PDB entry 6ZG1 | electron microscopy, 3.77 A resolution | chains C and D of the 8 polymer chains in the assembly

# Chain C (and D)
Molecule: Sterile alpha and TIR motif-containing protein 1
From: Homo sapiens
Notes: EC 3.2.2.6, 3.2.2.-; chain D of this document is another copy of the same molecule, construct and numbering; everything in this record applies to it too
UniProt: Q6SZW1 (SARM1_HUMAN); residues 387-548 here = UniProt positions 387-548
Chain sequence (164 residues; each row starts with the number of its first residue):
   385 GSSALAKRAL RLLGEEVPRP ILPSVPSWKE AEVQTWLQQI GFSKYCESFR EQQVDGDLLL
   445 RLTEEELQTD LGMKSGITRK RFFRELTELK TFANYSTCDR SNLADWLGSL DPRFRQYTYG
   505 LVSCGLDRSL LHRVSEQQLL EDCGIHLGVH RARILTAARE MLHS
Unresolved in the structure: 385-400 (chain D: 385-402)
Sequence notes: expression tag (385-386)
Swiss-Prot annotation at these positions:
  - modified residue: S548 (Phosphoserine)
  - mutagenesis: S408 (S408A: Does not affect phosphorylation level), S411 (S411A: Does not affect phosphorylation level), T419 (T419A: Does not affect phosphorylation level), S427 (S427A: Does not affect phosphorylation level), S432 (S432A: Does not affect phosphorylation level), T447 (T447A: Does not affect phosphorylation level), T453 (T453A: Does not affect phosphorylation level), D454 (D454K: Reduced ability to form an octameric ring and promote axonal degeneration following injury), I461 to K464 (Strongly reduced ability to form an octameric ring and promote axonal degeneration following injury), I461 (I461D: Reduced ability to form an octameric ring and promote axonal degeneration following injury), T462 (T462A: Does not affect phosphorylation level), K464 (K464D: Reduced ability to form an octameric ring and promote axonal degeneration following injury), 15 further mutagenesis entries in UniProt
Covalent attachments: beta-mercaptoethanol (BME) linked to C482

# Interface between chain C and chain D
Residue-residue contacts - 33 pairs, chain C then chain D:
  S459(C) with Q436(D), hydrogen bond; D454(D)
  G460(C) with D454(D), hydrogen bond (backbone-side chain)
  I461(C) with Q436(D); E450(D); D454(D); L455(D), hydrophobic
  T462(C) with Q436(D)
  K464(C) with L442(D); R445(D), hydrogen bond (side chain-backbone); E450(D), salt bridge
  R465(C) with E414(D), salt bridge; Q436(D); Q437(D), hydrogen bond (side chain-backbone); D439(D), salt bridge; L442(D)
  R468(C) with D439(D), salt bridge; D441(D), salt bridge; L442(D); R445(D)
  R497(C) with V506(D), hydrogen bond (side chain-backbone); S507(D); G509(D)
  L531(C) with D526(D)
  G532(C) with Q522(D); D526(D), hydrogen bond (backbone-side chain)
  V533(C) with L510(D), hydrophobic; Q522(D); D526(D), hydrogen bond (backbone-side chain)
  H534(C) with C508(D), hydrogen bond (side chain-backbone)
  A536(C) with Q522(D)
  R537(C) with L514(D)
  T540(C) with R517(D)
Also at the interface, not in a pair above, chain C (18 interface residues in all): K458, D495, H530
Also at the interface, not in a pair above, chain D (21 interface residues in all): V438, V518

# In short
Chain C and chain D form an interface of 18 and 21 residues respectively; the contacts include 8 hydrogen
bonds and 5 salt bridges. Polar pairs include K464(C)-E450(D), R465(C)-E414(D) and R465(C)-D439(D). UniProt
lists 27 mutagenesis sites on chain C.
Chain C and chain D are both Sterile alpha and TIR motif-containing protein 1 (Homo sapiens); the structure,
SARM1 SAM1-2 domains, was determined by electron microscopy, deposited together with 6ZFX, 6ZG0 and 7ANW.
